Entry 9D0T (electron microscopy, 2.84 A resolution); this record covers chains F and G of the 12 polymer chains in the assembly.

Chain F:
Protein: Proteasome subunit alpha type-6
Source organism: Saccharomyces cerevisiae
Reference sequence: P40302 (PSA6_YEAST); residues 1-234 here = UniProt positions 1-234
Amino-acid sequence (234 residues; numbered 1 to 234; the number before each row is that of its first residue):
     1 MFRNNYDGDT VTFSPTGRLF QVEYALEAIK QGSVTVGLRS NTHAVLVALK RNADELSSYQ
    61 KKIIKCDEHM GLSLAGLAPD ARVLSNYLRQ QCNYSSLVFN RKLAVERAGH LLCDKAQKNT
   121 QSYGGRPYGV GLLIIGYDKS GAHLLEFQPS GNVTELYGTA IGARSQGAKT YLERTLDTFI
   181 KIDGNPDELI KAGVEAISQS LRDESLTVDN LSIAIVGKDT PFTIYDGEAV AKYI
Swiss-Prot annotation at these positions:
  - modified residue: Ser14 (Phosphoserine)
  - cross-link: Lys191 (Glycyl lysine isopeptide (Lys-Gly) (interchain with G-Cter in ubiquitin))

Chain G:
Protein: Probable proteasome subunit alpha type-7
Source organism: Saccharomyces cerevisiae
Reference sequence: P21242 (PSA7_YEAST); numbering as in UniProt (aligned over 1-288)
Amino-acid sequence (288 residues; numbered 1 to 288; the number before each row is that of its first residue):
     1 MTSIGTGYDL SNSVFSPDGR NFQVEYAVKA VENGTTSIGI KCNDGVVFAV EKLITSKLLV
    61 PQKNVKIQVV DRHIGCVYSG LIPDGRHLVN RGREEAASFK KLYKTPIPIP AFADRLGQYV
   121 QAHTLYNSVR PFGVSTIFGG VDKNGAHLYM LEPSGSYWGY KGAATGKGRQ SAKAELEKLV
   181 DHHPEGLSAR EAVKQAAKII YLAHEDNKEK DFELEISWCS LSETNGLHKF VKGDLLQEAI
   241 DFAQKEINGD DDEDEDDSDN VMSSDDENAP VATNANATTD QEGDIHLE
Not modelled in the structure: 1-3, 251-288
Swiss-Prot annotation at these positions:
  - modified residue: Thr2 (N-acetylthreonine)

Chain F / chain G interface:
Residue-residue contacts (53):
  Asn5(F) with Leu10(G)
  Tyr6(F) with Asp9(G), hydrogen bond; Leu10(G), hydrophobic
  Val11(F) with Gln23(G), hydrogen bond (backbone-side chain); Arg130(G)
  Thr12(F) with Leu10(G); Gln23(G)
  Phe13(F) with Gln23(G), hydrogen bond (backbone-side chain); Tyr26(G); Ala27(G), hydrophobic; Leu81(G), hydrophobic; Arg130(G); Pro131(G); Gly133(G)
  Ser14(F) with Tyr26(G)
  Pro15(F) with Tyr26(G), hydrophobic; Lys29(G)
  Thr16(F) with Lys29(G); Asn33(G)
  Gly17(F) with Tyr26(G); Lys29(G); Ala30(G)
  Leu19(F) with Leu81(G), hydrophobic; Arg130(G)
  Arg39(F) with Val60(G)
  Asp114(F) with His87(G)
  Gln117(F) with Pro83(G); His87(G), hydrogen bond; Arg130(G)
  Thr120(F) with Arg130(G), hydrogen bond (backbone-side chain)
  Gln121(F) with His87(G); His123(G); Val129(G); Arg130(G), hydrogen bond (side chain-backbone); Phe132(G)
  Ser122(F) with Ser128(G)
  Tyr123(F) with Ser128(G), hydrogen bond (backbone-backbone)
  Ser150(F) with Pro83(G)
  Gly151(F) with Pro83(G)
  Asn152(F) with Ile82(G); Pro83(G); Arg86(G), hydrogen bond
  Val153(F) with Arg86(G), hydrogen bond (backbone-side chain)
  Glu155(F) with Val60(G), hydrogen bond (backbone-backbone)
  Leu156(F) with Leu58(G); Leu59(G), hydrophobic; Val60(G)
  Tyr157(F) with Leu58(G), hydrogen bond (backbone-backbone); Val60(G); Pro61(G)
  Gly158(F) with Leu58(G)
  Glu173(F) with Lys57(G), salt bridge
  Leu176(F) with Leu58(G), hydrophobic
Also at the interface, not in a pair above, chain F (32 interface residues in all): Thr10, His110, Cys113, Lys118, Phe179
Also at the interface, not in a pair above, chain G (30 interface residues in all): Ser56, Lys63, Asp84, Arg91, Asn127

Overview:
The interface between chain F and chain G involves 32 residues on one side and 30 on the other, with 11
hydrogen bonds and 1 salt bridge. Polar pairs include Glu173(F)-Lys57(G), Tyr6(F)-Asp9(G) and
Val11(F)-Gln23(G).
Chain F is Proteasome subunit alpha type-6 and chain G is Probable proteasome subunit alpha type-7, both from
Saccharomyces cerevisiae; the structure, Proteasome core particle assembly intermediate Blm10:13S purified
from Saccharomyces cerevisiae, was determined by electron microscopy.
